1IK9 - chains B and C of the 3 polymer chains in the assembly; structure by X-ray diffraction, 2.30 A resolution.

# Chain B
Protein: DNA repair protein XRCC4
Organism: Homo sapiens
Notes: fragment: xrcc4 fragment, residues 1-213
UniProtKB: Q13426 (XRCC4_HUMAN); residues 1-213 here = UniProt positions 1-213
Sequence (213 residues; each row starts with the number of its first residue):
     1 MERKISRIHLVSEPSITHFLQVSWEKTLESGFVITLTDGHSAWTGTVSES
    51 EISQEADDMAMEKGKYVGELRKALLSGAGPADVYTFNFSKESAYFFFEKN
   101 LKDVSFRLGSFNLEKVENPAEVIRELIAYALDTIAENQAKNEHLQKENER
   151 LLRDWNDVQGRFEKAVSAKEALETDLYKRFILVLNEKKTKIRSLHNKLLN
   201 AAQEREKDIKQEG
Disordered / not traced: 77-82, 202-213
Differences from the reference sequence: engineered mutation Ala93 (Cys in Q13426), Ala128 (Cys in Q13426), Ala130 (Cys in Q13426), Ala165 (Cys in Q13426)
Swiss-Prot annotation at these positions:
  - region: Phe180 to Gly213 (Interaction with LIG4)
  - modified residue (Phosphoserine): Ser53, Ser193
  - cross-link: Lys210 (Glycyl lysine isopeptide (Lys-Gly) (interchain with G-Cter in SUMO))
  - natural variant: Trp43 (W43R: In SSMED), Asp82 (D82E: In SSMED), Arg161 (R161Q: In SSMED)
  - mutagenesis: Lys4 (K4E: Abolished interaction with NHEJ1/XLF; when associated with E-99), Lys26 (K26E: Abolished interaction with NHEJ1/XLF; when associated with E-99), Glu55 (E55R: Abolished interaction with NHEJ1/XLF), Asp58 (D58R: Abolished interaction with NHEJ1/XLF), Met61 (M61R: Abolished interaction with NHEJ1/XLF), Glu62 (E62R: Does not affect interaction with NHEJ1/XLF), Lys65 (K65E: Strongly decreased interaction with NHEJ1/XLF. Abolished interaction with NHEJ1/XLF; when associated with E-99. Abolished ability to bridge DNA; when associated with E-99 ...), Glu69 (E69R: Does not affect interaction with NHEJ1/XLF), Arg71 (R71E: Abolished interaction with NHEJ1/XLF; when associated with E-99), Lys72 (K72E: Abolished interaction with NHEJ1/XLF; when associated with E-99. Abolished ability to bridge DNA; when associated with E-90 and E-99), Lys90 (K90E: Abolished ability to bridge DNA; when associated with E-72 and E-99), Lys99 (K99E: Abolished interaction with NHEJ1/XLF; when associated with E-4 or E-26 or E-65 or E-71 or E-72. Abolished ability to bridge DNA; when associated with E-65. Abolished ability to bridge DNA ...), 7 further mutagenesis entries in UniProt

# Chain C
Protein: DNA ligase IV
Organism: Homo sapiens
Notes: EC 6.5.1.1; fragment: linker connecting brct domains, residues 748-784
UniProtKB: P49917 (DNL4_HUMAN); residues 748-784 here = UniProt positions 748-784
Sequence (37 residues; each row starts with the number of its first residue):
   748 PSTKEHFAREYDCYGDSYFIDTDLNQLKEVFSGIKNS
Disordered / not traced: 748-754, 783-784
Swiss-Prot annotation at these positions:
  - natural variant: Leu774 (L774P: Found in a patient with microcephalic primordial dwarfism; uncertain significance)

# Interface between chain B and chain C
Residue-residue contacts - 19 pairs, chain B then chain C:
  Leu176(B) with Phe778(C)
  Arg179(B) with Phe778(C); Ile781(C), hydrogen bond (side chain-backbone)
  Phe180(B) with Phe778(C)
  Leu182(B) with Tyr761(C); Ile781(C), hydrophobic
  Val183(B) with Asp759(C); Asp763(C); Phe778(C), hydrophobic
  Glu186(B) with Asp759(C); Cys760(C); Tyr761(C); Tyr765(C)
  Lys187(B) with Asp759(C), salt bridge; Asp763(C), salt bridge; Ser764(C); Tyr765(C)
  Lys190(B) with Arg756(C); Tyr765(C)
Other interface residues (no listed pair), chain C (12 interface residues in all): Phe766, Val777, Lys782

# Summary
Chain B and chain C form an interface of 8 and 12 residues respectively; the contacts include 1 hydrogen bond
and 2 salt bridges. Among the polar pairs are Lys187(B)-Asp759(C), Lys187(B)-Asp763(C) and
Arg179(B)-Ile781(C). UniProt lists 19 mutagenesis sites on chain B.
Here chain B is DNA repair protein XRCC4 and chain C is DNA ligase IV, both from Homo sapiens. Entry 1IK9
(Crystal structure of a XRCC4-DNA ligase IV complex) was determined by X-ray diffraction.
